Entry 5MFR (X-ray diffraction, 1.40 A resolution); this record covers chain A.

# Chain A
Molecule: Aminopeptidase N
From: Escherichia coli (strain K12)
Notes: EC 3.4.11.2
UniProtKB: P04825 (AMPN_ECOLI); residues 1-870 here = UniProt positions 1-870
Sequence (891 residues; each row starts with the number of its first residue; numbers below 1 keep their minus sign (Met-20 is residue -20)):
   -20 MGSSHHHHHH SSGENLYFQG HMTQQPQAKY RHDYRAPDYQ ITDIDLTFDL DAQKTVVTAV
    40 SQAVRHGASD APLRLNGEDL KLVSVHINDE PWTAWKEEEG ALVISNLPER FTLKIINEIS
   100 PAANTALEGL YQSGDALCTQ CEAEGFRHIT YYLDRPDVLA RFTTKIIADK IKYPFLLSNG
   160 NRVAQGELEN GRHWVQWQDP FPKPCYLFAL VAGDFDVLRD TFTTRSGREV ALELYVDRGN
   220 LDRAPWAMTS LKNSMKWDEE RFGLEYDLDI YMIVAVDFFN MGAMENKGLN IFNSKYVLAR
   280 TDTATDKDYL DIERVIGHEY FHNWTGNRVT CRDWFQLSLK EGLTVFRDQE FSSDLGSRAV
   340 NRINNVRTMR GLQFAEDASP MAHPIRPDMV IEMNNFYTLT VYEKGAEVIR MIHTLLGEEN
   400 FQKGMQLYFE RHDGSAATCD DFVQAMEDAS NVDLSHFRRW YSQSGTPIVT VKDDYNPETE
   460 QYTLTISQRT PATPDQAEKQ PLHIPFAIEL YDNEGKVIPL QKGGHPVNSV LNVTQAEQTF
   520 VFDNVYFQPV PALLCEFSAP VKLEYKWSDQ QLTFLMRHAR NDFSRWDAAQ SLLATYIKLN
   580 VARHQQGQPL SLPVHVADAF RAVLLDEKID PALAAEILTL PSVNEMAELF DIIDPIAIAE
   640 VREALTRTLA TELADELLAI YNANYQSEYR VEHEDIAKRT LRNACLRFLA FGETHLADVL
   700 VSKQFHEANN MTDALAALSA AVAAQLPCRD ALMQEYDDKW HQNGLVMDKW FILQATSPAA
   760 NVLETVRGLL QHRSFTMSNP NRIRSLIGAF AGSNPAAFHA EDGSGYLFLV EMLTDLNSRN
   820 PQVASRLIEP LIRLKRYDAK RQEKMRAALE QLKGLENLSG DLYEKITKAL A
Unresolved in the structure: -20 to 2
Construct notes: initiating methionine (-20); expression tag (-19 to 0)
Metal / ion sites: Na+ site 1: Asn67, Thr91; Zn2+: His297, His301, Glu320 (together with 7MK, glycerol); Na+ site 2: Ser332, Asp333, Gly335; Na+ site 3 near Glu371 (its only coordinating residue here); Na+ site 4: Asn373, Gln821; Na+ site 5 near Asp452 (its only coordinating residue here); Na+ site 6: Asp452, Tyr544; Na+ site 7 near Ser508 (its only coordinating residue here); Na+ site 8: His771, Phe774
Ligand contacts:
  - 7MK ([(7S)-6,6-bis(oxidanyl)-5,7,8,9-tetrahydrobenzo[7]annulen-7-yl]azanium): Glu121, Met260, Ala262, Met263, Glu264, His297, Glu298, His301, Lys319, Glu320, Tyr376, Tyr381, Arg825
  - malonate ion (MLI), molecule 1: Lys8, Glu123, Trp313, Phe314, Val369, Met372
  - malonate ion (MLI), molecule 2: Asp28, Leu29, Asp30, Lys33, Thr34, Val35, Arg171
  - malonate ion (MLI), molecule 3: Tyr275, Arg293, Val294, His297, Glu298
  - malonate ion (MLI), molecule 4: Tyr376, Thr377, Leu378, Tyr381, Glu382, Arg825
Curated features (UniProtKB/Swiss-Prot):
  - active site: Glu298 (Proton acceptor)
  - binding site (substrate): Glu121, Gly261 to Asn265
  - binding site (Zn(2+)): His297, His301, Glu320
  - site: Tyr381 (Transition state stabilizer)

# In short
Chain A binds compound 7MK and 4 copies of malonate ion. The Na+ site 1 is built by Asn67 and Thr91. The Zn2+
site is built by His297, His301 and Glu320. Curated annotation (UniProt) lists active-site residue Glu298, 6
substrate-binding residues and 3 Zn2+-binding residues.
Chain A is Aminopeptidase N (Escherichia coli (strain K12)); the structure, The crystal structure of E. coli
Aminopeptidase N in complex with 7-amino-5,7,8,9-tetrahydrobenzocyclohepten-6-one, was determined by X-ray
diffraction (same publication as 5MFS and 5MFT).
